Entry 5DTQ (X-ray diffraction, 2.61 A resolution); this record covers chain A.

# Chain A
Molecule: Histone-lysine N-methyltransferase, H3 lysine-79 specific
Organism: Homo sapiens
Notes: EC 2.1.1.43
UniProt: Q8TEK3 (DOT1L_HUMAN); residue numbers follow UniProt; this construct covers 2-332
Chain sequence (334 residues; each row starts with the number of its first residue; numbering starts at 0):
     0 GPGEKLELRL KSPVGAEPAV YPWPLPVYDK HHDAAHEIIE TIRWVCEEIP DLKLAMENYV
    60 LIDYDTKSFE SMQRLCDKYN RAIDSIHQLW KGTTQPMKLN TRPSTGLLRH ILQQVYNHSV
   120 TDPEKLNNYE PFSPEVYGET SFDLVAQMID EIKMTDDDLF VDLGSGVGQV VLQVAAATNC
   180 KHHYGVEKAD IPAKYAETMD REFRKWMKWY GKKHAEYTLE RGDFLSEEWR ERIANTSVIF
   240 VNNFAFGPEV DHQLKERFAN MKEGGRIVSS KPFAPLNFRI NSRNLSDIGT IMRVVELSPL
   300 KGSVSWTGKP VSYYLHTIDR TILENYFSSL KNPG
Not modelled in the structure: 0-4, 93-98, 302-303, 333
Construct notes: expression tag (0-1); cloning artifact (333)
Small-molecule neighbours: (2,6-dichlorophenyl)(quinolin-6-yl)methanone (5F6): P130, F131, S140, L143, V144, M147, F239, V240, N241, F243, V267, S268, S269, S311, Y312
From the paper describing this entry:
  - binding site for (2,6-dichlorophenyl)(quinolin-6-yl)methanone: F131

# In short
Ligands of chain A: (2,6-dichlorophenyl)(quinolin-6-yl)methanone. From the paper: a binding site for
(2,6-dichlorophenyl)(quinolin-6-yl)methanone at F131.
Chain A is Histone-lysine N-methyltransferase, H3 lysine-79 specific (Homo sapiens); the structure, Crystal
structure of Dot1L in complex with inhibitor CPD3 [(2,6-dichlorophenyl)(quinolin-6-yl)methanone], was
determined by X-ray diffraction (same publication as 5DTM and 5DTR).
